3OQO - chains A and B of the 6 polymer chains in the assembly; structure by X-ray diffraction, 2.97 A resolution.

Chain A:
Protein: Catabolite control protein A
From: Bacillus subtilis
UniProt: P25144 (CCPA_BACSU); residues 2-334 here correspond to UniProt positions 1-333 (UniProt number = residue number - 1)
Sequence (339 residues; each row starts with the number of its first residue):
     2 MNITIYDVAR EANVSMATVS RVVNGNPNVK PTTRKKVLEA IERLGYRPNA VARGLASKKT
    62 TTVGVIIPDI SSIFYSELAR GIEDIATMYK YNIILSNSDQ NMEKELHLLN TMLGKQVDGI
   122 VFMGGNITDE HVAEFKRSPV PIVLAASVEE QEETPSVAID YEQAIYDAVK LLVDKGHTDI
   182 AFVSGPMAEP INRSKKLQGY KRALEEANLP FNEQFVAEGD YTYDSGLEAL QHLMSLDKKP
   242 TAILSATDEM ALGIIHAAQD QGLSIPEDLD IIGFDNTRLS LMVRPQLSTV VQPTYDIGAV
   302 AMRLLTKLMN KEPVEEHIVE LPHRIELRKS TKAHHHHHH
Unresolved in the structure: 335-340
Sequence notes: expression tag (335-340)
Reported in the primary citation:
  - binding site for the 16-nt DNA strand: Ala18, Arg22, Ala53, Leu56, Ala57
  - conformationally variable residues (domain motion, loop rearrangement): Met2 to Pro49, Leu45 to Asn50

Chain B:
Molecule: 16-nt DNA strand
Sequence (16 nucleotides; each row starts with the number of its first residue):
   700 CTGAAAGCGC TAACAG

How chain A and chain B interact:
Contacting residue pairs (22; chain A residue first):
  Met2(A) - DG708(B)  hydrogen bond to the phosphate
  Thr5(A) - DG708(B)  phosphate contact
  Thr5(A) - DC709(B)  phosphate contact
  Ile6(A) - DC709(B)  hydrogen bond to the phosphate
  Ile6(A) - DT710(B)  base contact
  Ala18(A) - DA711(B)  base contact
  Ser21(A) - DT710(B)  hydrogen bond to the phosphate
  Asn25(A) - DT710(B)  hydrogen bond to the phosphate
  Tyr47(A) - DC709(B)  hydrogen bond to the phosphate
  Pro49(A) - DC709(B)  phosphate contact
  Asn50(A) - DG708(B)  phosphate contact
  Asn50(A) - DC709(B)  hydrogen bond to the phosphate
  Ala53(A) - DG708(B)  hydrogen bond to the base
  Ala53(A) - DC709(B)  sugar contact
  Arg54(A) - DC709(B)  sugar contact
  Arg54(A) - DT710(B)  phosphate contact
  Leu56(A) - DG708(B)  base contact
  Ala57(A) - DG708(B)  base contact
  Ala57(A) - DC709(B)  base contact
  Ala57(A) - DT710(B)  sugar contact
  Ser58(A) - DT710(B)  phosphate contact
  Ser58(A) - DA711(B)  phosphate contact
Interface residues without a listed pair, chain A (17 interface residues in all): Met17, Arg22, Arg48
Interface residues without a listed pair, chain B (5 interface residues in all): DA712

Summary:
The interface between chain A and chain B involves 17 residues on one side and 5 on the other, with 7 hydrogen
bonds. Among the polar pairs are Ala53(A)-DG708(B), Met2(A)-DG708(B) and Ile6(A)-DC709(B). From the paper: a
binding site for the 16-nt DNA strand at Ala18(A), Arg22(A) and Ala53(A) among others; conformational
variability at Met2(A) and Leu45(A).
Chain A is Catabolite control protein A (Bacillus subtilis) and chain B is a 16-nt DNA strand; the structure,
Ccpa-hpr-ser46p-syn cre, was determined by X-ray diffraction together with 3OQM and 3OQN from the same study.
